PDB entry 3W7S | X-ray diffraction, 1.90 A resolution | chain A

Chain A:
Name: Uncharacterized protein YgjK
Organism: Escherichia coli
UniProt: P42592 (YGJK_ECOLI); residues 1-760 here correspond to UniProt positions 24-783 (UniProt number = residue number + 23)
Chain sequence (760 residues; each row starts with the number of its first residue):
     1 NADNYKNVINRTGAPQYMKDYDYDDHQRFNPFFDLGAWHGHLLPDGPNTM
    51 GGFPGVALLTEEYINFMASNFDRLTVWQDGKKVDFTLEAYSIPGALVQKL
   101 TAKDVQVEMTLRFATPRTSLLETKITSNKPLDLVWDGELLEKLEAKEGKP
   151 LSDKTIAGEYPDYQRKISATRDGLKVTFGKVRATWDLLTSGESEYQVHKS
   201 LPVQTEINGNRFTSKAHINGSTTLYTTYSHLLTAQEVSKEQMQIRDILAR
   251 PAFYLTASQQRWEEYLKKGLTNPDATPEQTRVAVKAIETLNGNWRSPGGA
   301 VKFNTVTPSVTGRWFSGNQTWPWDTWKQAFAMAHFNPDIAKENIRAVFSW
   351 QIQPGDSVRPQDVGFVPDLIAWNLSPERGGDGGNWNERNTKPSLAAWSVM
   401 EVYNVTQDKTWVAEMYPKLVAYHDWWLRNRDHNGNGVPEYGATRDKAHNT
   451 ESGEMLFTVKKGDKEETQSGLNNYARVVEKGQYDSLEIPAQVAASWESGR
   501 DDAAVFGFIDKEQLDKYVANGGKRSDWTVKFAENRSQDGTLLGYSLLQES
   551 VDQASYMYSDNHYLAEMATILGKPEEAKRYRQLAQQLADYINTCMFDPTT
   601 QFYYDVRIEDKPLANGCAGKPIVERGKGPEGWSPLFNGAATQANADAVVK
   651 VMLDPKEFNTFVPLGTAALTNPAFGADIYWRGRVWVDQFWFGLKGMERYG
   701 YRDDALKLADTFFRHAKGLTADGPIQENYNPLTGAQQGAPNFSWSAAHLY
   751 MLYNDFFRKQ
Disulfides: Cys-594/Cys-617
Bound ions: Ca2+: Asp-431, Asn-433, Asn-435, Val-437, Glu-439, Glu-549
Ligand contacts:
  - alpha-D-glucopyranose (GLC), molecule 1: Asp-3, Tyr-90, Ile-92, Val-97, Lys-99, Glu-108, Thr-110, Arg-112, Gln-259
  - alpha-D-glucopyranose (GLC), molecule 2: Asn-304, Asp-338, Lys-341, Glu-342, Arg-345
  - alpha-D-glucopyranose (GLC), molecule 3: Trp-321, Asp-368, Leu-369, Lys-391, Trp-496, Asp-501
  - alpha-D-glucopyranose (GLC), molecule 4: Ser-349, Trp-350, Gln-351, Ile-352, Gln-353, Asp-356, Arg-378
  - alpha-D-glucopyranose (GLC), molecule 5: Leu-369, Gly-383, Asn-384, Trp-385, Asn-386, Arg-388, Trp-496

Summary:
Bound to chain A: 5 copies of alpha-D-glucopyranose. The Ca2+ site is built by Asp-431, Asn-433, Asn-435,
Val-437, Glu-439 and Glu-549.
Chain A is Uncharacterized protein YgjK (Escherichia coli); the structure, Escherichia coli K12 YgjK complexed
with glucose, was determined by X-ray diffraction together with 3W7T, 3W7U and 3D3I from the same study.
